Entry 8HFJ (X-ray diffraction, 2.75 A resolution); this record covers chains A and D of the 4 polymer chains in the assembly.

== Chain A (and D) ==
Molecule: Versicolorin reductase
Organism: Cercospora sp. JNU001
Notes: chain D of this document is another copy of the same molecule, construct and numbering; everything in this record applies to it too
Reference sequence: A0A2G5I2X5 (A0A2G5I2X5_CERBT); residues 1-268 here = UniProt positions 1-268
Chain sequence (279 residues; each row starts with the number of its first residue; numbers below 1 keep their minus sign (Met-1 is residue -1)):
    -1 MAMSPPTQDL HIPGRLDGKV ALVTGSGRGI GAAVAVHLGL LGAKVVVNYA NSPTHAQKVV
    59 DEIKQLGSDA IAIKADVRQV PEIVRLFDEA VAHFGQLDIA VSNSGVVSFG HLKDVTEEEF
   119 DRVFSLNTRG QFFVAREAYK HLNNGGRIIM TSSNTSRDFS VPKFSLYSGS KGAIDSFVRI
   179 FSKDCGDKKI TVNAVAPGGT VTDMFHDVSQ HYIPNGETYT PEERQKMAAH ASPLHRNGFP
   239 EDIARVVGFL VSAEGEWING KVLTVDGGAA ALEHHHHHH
Not modelled in the structure: -1 to 9, 213, 269-277 (chain D: -1 to 7, 210-217, 269-277)
Construct notes: initiating methionine (-1); expression tag (0, 269-277); engineered mutation Phe162 (His in A0A2G5I2X5)
Residues lining bound ligands: NADP (NAP; NADP nicotinamide-adenine-dinucleotide phosphate): Gly23, Ser24, Gly25, Arg26, Gly27, Ile28, Gly29, Asn46, Tyr47, Ala48, Asn49, Ser50, Ala73, Asp74, Val75, Arg76, Asn101, Ser102, Gly103, Val104, Leu124, Thr149, Ser150, Ser151, Tyr165, Lys169, Pro195, Gly196, Gly197, Thr198, Thr200, Asp201, Met202, Phe203
From the paper describing this entry:
  - conformationally variable residues (loop rearrangement): His209 to Thr216
  - binding site for NADP+: Gly197
  - mutagenesis - Y210A (3.2-fold), Y210F: increased catalytic activity on 1e
  - mutagenesis - H162F: increased catalytic activity on 2-chloroacetophenone

== How chain A and chain D interact ==
Pairs across the interface (64; chain A residue first):
  Ile10(A) - Ile10(D)  hydrophobic
  Pro11(A) - Pro11(D)
  Arg13(A) - Leu8(D)
  Arg13(A) - His9(D)  hydrogen bond (side chain-backbone)
  Leu38(A) - His9(D)
  Leu39(A) - Pro11(D)  hydrophobic
  Ser180(A) - Pro231(D)
  Lys181(A) - Pro231(D)
  Lys181(A) - Gly266(D)
  Lys181(A) - Ala268(D)
  Gly184(A) - Pro231(D)
  Lys187(A) - Leu232(D)  hydrogen bond (side chain-backbone)
  Thr189(A) - Leu232(D)
  Ser230(A) - Trp255(D)
  Pro231(A) - Ser180(D)
  Pro231(A) - Lys181(D)
  Pro231(A) - Gly184(D)
  Leu232(A) - Lys187(D)  hydrogen bond (backbone-side chain)
  Leu232(A) - Thr189(D)
  Leu232(A) - Glu254(D)
  Leu232(A) - Trp255(D)  hydrophobic
  Leu232(A) - Asn257(D)
  His233(A) - Lys187(D)
  Arg234(A) - Glu254(D)  salt bridge
  Arg234(A) - Trp255(D)
  Asn235(A) - Trp255(D)
  Gly236(A) - Trp255(D)
  Asp240(A) - Trp255(D)
  Arg243(A) - Phe247(D)
  Arg243(A) - Glu252(D)
  Val244(A) - Phe247(D)  hydrophobic
  Val244(A) - Ile256(D)  hydrophobic
  Phe247(A) - Arg243(D)
  Phe247(A) - Val244(D)  hydrophobic
  Phe247(A) - Phe247(D)  hydrophobic
  Glu252(A) - Arg243(D)
  Glu254(A) - Leu232(D)
  Glu254(A) - Arg234(D)  salt bridge
  Trp255(A) - Ser230(D)
  Trp255(A) - Leu232(D)  hydrophobic
  Trp255(A) - Arg234(D)
  Trp255(A) - Asn235(D)
  Trp255(A) - Gly236(D)
  Trp255(A) - Asp240(D)
  Trp255(A) - Val263(D)
  Trp255(A) - Asp264(D)  hydrogen bond (backbone-backbone)
  Trp255(A) - Gly265(D)  hydrogen bond (backbone-backbone)
  Ile256(A) - Val244(D)  hydrophobic
  Ile256(A) - Leu261(D)  hydrophobic
  Asn257(A) - Gly265(D)  hydrogen bond (side chain-backbone)
  Asn257(A) - Gly266(D)
  Lys259(A) - Thr262(D)
  Lys259(A) - Asp264(D)  salt bridge
  Thr262(A) - Lys259(D)
  Val263(A) - Trp255(D)  hydrogen bond (backbone-side chain)
  Val263(A) - Ile256(D)  hydrophobic
  Asp264(A) - Trp255(D)  hydrogen bond (backbone-backbone)
  Asp264(A) - Lys259(D)  salt bridge
  Gly265(A) - Trp255(D)  hydrogen bond (backbone-backbone)
  Gly265(A) - Asn257(D)  hydrogen bond (backbone-side chain)
  Gly266(A) - Lys181(D)
  Gly266(A) - Asn257(D)  hydrogen bond (backbone-backbone)
  Gly266(A) - Lys259(D)
  Ala268(A) - Lys181(D)
Other interface residues (no listed pair), chain A (37 interface residues in all): Gly12, Ile241, Ala251, Leu261
Other interface residues (no listed pair), chain D (35 interface residues in all): Leu38, Leu39, His233

== In short ==
37 residues of chain A and 35 residues of chain D are in contact, with 11 hydrogen bonds and 4 salt bridges.
Among the polar pairs are Arg234(A)-Glu254(D), Lys259(A)-Asp264(D) and Arg13(A)-His9(D). Ligands of chain A:
NADP. From the paper: a binding site for NADP+ at Gly197(A); Y210A and Y210F of chain A increase catalytic
activity on 1e.
Both chains are Versicolorin reductase (Cercospora sp. JNU001). Entry 8HFJ (Crystal Structure of CbAR mutant
(H162F) in complex with NADP+ and a bulky 1,3-cyclodiketone) was determined by X-ray diffraction together with
7YB1, 7YB2 and 8HFK from the same study.
